Entry 6GIS (X-ray diffraction, 2.82 A resolution); this record covers chains A and B of the 5 polymer chains in the assembly.

Chain A (and B):
Protein: Proliferating cell nuclear antigen
Organism: Homo sapiens
Notes: engineered mutation(s): H from His tag; chain B of this document is another copy of the same molecule, construct and numbering; everything in this record applies to it too
Reference sequence: P12004 (PCNA_HUMAN); numbering as in UniProt (aligned over 1-261)
Sequence (262 residues; numbered 0 to 261; the number before each row is that of its first residue; numbering starts at 0):
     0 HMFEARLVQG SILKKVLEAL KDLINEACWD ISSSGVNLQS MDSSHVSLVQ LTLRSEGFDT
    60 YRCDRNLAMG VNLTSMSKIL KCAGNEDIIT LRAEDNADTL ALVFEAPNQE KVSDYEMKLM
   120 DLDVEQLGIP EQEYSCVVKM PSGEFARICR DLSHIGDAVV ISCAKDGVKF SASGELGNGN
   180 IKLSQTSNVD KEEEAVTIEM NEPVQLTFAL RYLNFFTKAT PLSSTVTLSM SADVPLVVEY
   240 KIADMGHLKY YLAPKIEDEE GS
Unresolved in the structure: 0, 186-191, 255-261 (chain B: 186-190, 255-261)
Construct notes: expression tag (0)
Swiss-Prot annotation at these positions:
  - DNA-binding region: Arg61 to Lys80
  - modified residue: Lys14 (N6-acetyllysine), Lys77 (N6-acetyllysine), Lys80 (N6-acetyllysine), Tyr211 (Phosphotyrosine), Lys248 (N6-acetyllysine)
  - cross-link (Glycyl lysine isopeptide (Lys-Gly)): Lys164 (interchain with G-Cter in SUMO2), Lys254 (interchain with G-Cter in SUMO2)
Reported in the primary citation:
  - binding site for the 10-nt DNA strand: Lys20, Thr73, Lys77, Lys80, Arg149, His153, Lys217

How chain A and chain B interact:
Residue-residue contacts (30):
  Ser74(A) - Leu175(B)
  Lys77(A) - Leu175(B)
  Lys80(A) - Arg146(B)
  Lys80(A) - Asp150(B)
  Cys81(A) - Arg146(B)
  Cys81(A) - Asp150(B)
  Ala82(A) - Arg146(B)  hydrogen bond (backbone-side chain)
  Gly83(A) - Arg146(B)
  Glu109(A) - Lys181(B)
  Glu109(A) - Leu182(B)
  Glu109(A) - Ser183(B)  hydrogen bond (backbone-backbone)
  Lys110(A) - Ile147(B)
  Lys110(A) - Asp150(B)  salt bridge
  Lys110(A) - Ile180(B)
  Lys110(A) - Lys181(B)
  Lys110(A) - Leu182(B)
  Val111(A) - Asn179(B)
  Val111(A) - Ile180(B)
  Val111(A) - Lys181(B)  hydrogen bond (backbone-backbone)
  Ser112(A) - Asn179(B)
  Ser112(A) - Ile180(B)
  Asp113(A) - Asn177(B)
  Asp113(A) - Gly178(B)
  Asp113(A) - Asn179(B)  hydrogen bond (backbone-backbone)
  Tyr114(A) - Asn177(B)
  Tyr114(A) - Gly178(B)
  Tyr114(A) - Ile180(B)
  Glu115(A) - Gly176(B)
  Glu115(A) - Asn177(B)  hydrogen bond (backbone-backbone)
  Lys117(A) - Leu175(B)
Also at the interface, not in a pair above, chain A (17 interface residues in all): Ile78, Gln108, Met116
Also at the interface, not in a pair above, chain B (16 interface residues in all): Glu143, Leu151, His153, Ile154

Overview:
The interface between chain A and chain B involves 17 residues on one side and 16 on the other; the contacts
include 5 hydrogen bonds and 1 salt bridge. Polar contacts include Lys110(A)-Asp150(B), Ala82(A)-Arg146(B) and
Glu109(A)-Ser183(B). From the paper: a binding site for the 10-nt DNA strand at Lys20(A), Thr73(A) and
Lys77(A) among others.
Both chains are Proliferating cell nuclear antigen (Homo sapiens). Entry 6GIS (Structural basis of human clamp
sliding on DNA) was determined by X-ray diffraction.
